PDB entry 8X35 | X-ray diffraction, 1.92 A resolution | chains A and B

# Chain A (and B)
Molecule: Neryl diphosphate synthase 1
Source organism: Solanum lycopersicum
Notes: EC 2.5.1.28; chain B of this document is another copy of the same molecule, construct and numbering; everything in this record applies to it too
Reference sequence: C1K5M2 (CPT1_SOLLC); residue numbers follow UniProt; this construct covers 1-303
Sequence (305 residues; each row starts with the number of its first residue; numbers below 1 keep their minus sign (Gly-1 is residue -1)):
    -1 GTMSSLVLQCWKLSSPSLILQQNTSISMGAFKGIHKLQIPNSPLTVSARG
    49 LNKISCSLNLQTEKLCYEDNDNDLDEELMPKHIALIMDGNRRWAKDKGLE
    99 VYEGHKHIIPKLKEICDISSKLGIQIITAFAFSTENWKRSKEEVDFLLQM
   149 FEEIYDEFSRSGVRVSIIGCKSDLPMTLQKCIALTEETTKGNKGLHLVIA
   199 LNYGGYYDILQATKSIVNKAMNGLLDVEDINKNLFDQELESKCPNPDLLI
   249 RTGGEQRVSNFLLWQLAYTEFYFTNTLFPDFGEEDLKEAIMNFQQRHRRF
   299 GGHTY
Not modelled in the structure: -1 to 52, 58-63, 65-75, 299-303 (chain B: -1 to 52, 60-61, 67-75, 302-303)
Disulfide bonds: Cys64-Cys241
Sequence notes: expression tag (-1 to 0)
Metal / ion sites: Mg2+: Asp86 (together with 3-methylbut-3-enyl trihydrogen diphosphate, dimethylallyl S-thiolodiphosphate)
Small-molecule neighbours:
  - dimethylallyl S-thiolodiphosphate (DST): Met85, Asp86, Gly87, Asn88, Arg89, Arg90, His103, Ile106, Ala129, Asn134, Arg137, Glu141, Leu145
  - 3-methylbut-3-enyl trihydrogen diphosphate (IPE): Ile84, Met85, Asp86, Phe128, Ala129, Phe130, Ser131, Asn134, Arg137, Arg249, Glu253, Arg255, Ser257

# How chain A and chain B interact
Cross-chain cystine bridges: Cys54(A)-Cys168(B), Cys168(A)-Cys54(B)
Pairs across the interface (111):
  Cys54(A) - Cys168(B)  disulfide
  Cys54(A) - Ser170(B)
  Cys54(A) - Asp171(B)
  Cys54(A) - Tyr205(B)  hydrophobic
  Ser55(A) - Cys168(B)
  Ser55(A) - Asp171(B)
  Leu56(A) - Thr132(B)
  Leu56(A) - Trp135(B)
  Leu56(A) - Cys168(B)  hydrophobic
  Leu56(A) - Asp171(B)  hydrogen bond (backbone-side chain)
  Leu56(A) - Asn200(B)
  Leu56(A) - Tyr205(B)  hydrophobic
  Asn57(A) - Trp135(B)
  Asn57(A) - Asp171(B)  hydrogen bond (backbone-side chain)
  Arg89(A) - His301(B)  hydrogen bond
  Arg90(A) - Arg297(B)
  Thr132(A) - Leu56(B)
  Glu133(A) - Tyr266(B)  hydrogen bond
  Glu133(A) - Phe298(B)
  Glu133(A) - Gly299(B)
  Asn134(A) - Gly299(B)  hydrogen bond (side chain-backbone)
  Trp135(A) - Leu56(B)
  Trp135(A) - Asn57(B)
  Lys136(A) - Leu63(B)
  Lys136(A) - Phe298(B)  hydrogen bond (side chain-backbone)
  Arg137(A) - Gly299(B)  hydrogen bond (side chain-backbone)
  Arg137(A) - His301(B)
  Glu141(A) - His301(B)
  Cys168(A) - Cys54(B)  disulfide
  Cys168(A) - Ser55(B)
  Cys168(A) - Leu56(B)  hydrophobic
  Ser170(A) - Cys54(B)  hydrogen bond (side chain-backbone)
  Asp171(A) - Ser55(B)  hydrogen bond
  Asp171(A) - Leu56(B)  hydrogen bond (side chain-backbone)
  Asp171(A) - Asn57(B)
  Asn200(A) - Leu56(B)
  Tyr204(A) - Leu63(B)  hydrophobic
  Tyr204(A) - Lys230(B)
  Tyr204(A) - Trp262(B)  hydrophobic
  Tyr204(A) - Ala265(B)
  Tyr205(A) - Leu56(B)  hydrophobic
  Ile207(A) - Trp262(B)  hydrophobic
  Leu208(A) - Ile228(B)  hydrophobic
  Leu208(A) - Asn229(B)
  Leu208(A) - Lys230(B)
  Thr211(A) - Thr211(B)
  Thr211(A) - Phe233(B)
  Lys212(A) - Val225(B)
  Lys212(A) - Ile228(B)
  Val215(A) - Val215(B)  hydrophobic
  Val215(A) - Ala218(B)  hydrophobic
  Val215(A) - Val225(B)  hydrophobic
  Val215(A) - Ile228(B)  hydrophobic
  Asn216(A) - Val225(B)
  Ala218(A) - Val215(B)  hydrophobic
  Ala218(A) - Met219(B)
  Met219(A) - Met219(B)
  Val225(A) - Lys212(B)
  Val225(A) - Val215(B)  hydrophobic
  Val225(A) - Asn216(B)
  Ile228(A) - Leu208(B)  hydrophobic
  Ile228(A) - Lys212(B)
  Ile228(A) - Val215(B)  hydrophobic
  Asn229(A) - Leu208(B)
  Lys230(A) - Tyr204(B)
  Lys230(A) - Leu208(B)
  Phe233(A) - Ile207(B)  hydrophobic
  Phe233(A) - Thr211(B)
  Glu253(A) - His295(B)
  Glu253(A) - Arg297(B)  salt bridge
  Gln254(A) - Glu268(B)
  Gln254(A) - Phe269(B)  hydrogen bond (backbone-backbone)
  Gln254(A) - Arg294(B)
  Arg255(A) - Thr267(B)
  Arg255(A) - Glu268(B)  salt bridge
  Arg255(A) - His295(B)  hydrogen bond (side chain-backbone)
  Arg255(A) - Arg296(B)
  Arg255(A) - Arg297(B)
  Val256(A) - Leu264(B)
  Val256(A) - Ala265(B)
  Val256(A) - Phe269(B)  hydrophobic
  Ser257(A) - Ala265(B)  hydrogen bond (backbone-backbone)
  Ser257(A) - Tyr266(B)
  Asn258(A) - Ala265(B)  hydrogen bond (backbone-backbone)
  Asn258(A) - Tyr266(B)
  Leu261(A) - Leu261(B)
  Leu261(A) - Ala265(B)  hydrophobic
  Trp262(A) - Tyr204(B)
  Trp262(A) - Ile207(B)  hydrophobic
  Ala265(A) - Tyr204(B)
  Ala265(A) - Val256(B)
  Ala265(A) - Ser257(B)  hydrogen bond (backbone-backbone)
  Ala265(A) - Asn258(B)  hydrogen bond (backbone-backbone)
  Ala265(A) - Leu261(B)  hydrophobic
  Tyr266(A) - Glu133(B)  hydrogen bond
  Tyr266(A) - Tyr204(B)  hydrophobic
  Tyr266(A) - Arg255(B)  hydrogen bond (backbone-side chain)
  Tyr266(A) - Asn258(B)
  Thr267(A) - Arg255(B)
  Glu268(A) - Glu253(B)
  Glu268(A) - Gln254(B)
  Glu268(A) - Arg255(B)  salt bridge
  Phe269(A) - Gln254(B)  hydrogen bond (backbone-backbone)
  Phe269(A) - Val256(B)  hydrophobic
  Phe269(A) - Phe269(B)  hydrophobic
  Phe271(A) - Phe269(B)  hydrophobic
  Phe271(A) - Phe271(B)  hydrophobic
  Arg294(A) - Gln254(B)  hydrogen bond (side chain-backbone)
  Arg297(A) - Arg90(B)
  Arg297(A) - Gly252(B)
  Phe298(A) - Glu253(B)
Interface residues without a listed pair, chain A (53 interface residues in all): Ser131, Ile214, Asn243, Leu264
Interface residues without a listed pair, chain B (59 interface residues in all): Ser53, Lys62, Tyr65, Ile214, Asn243, Gly251, Asn273, Gly300

# Overview
53 residues of chain A and 59 residues of chain B are in contact; the contacts include 2 disulfide bonds, 20
hydrogen bonds and 3 salt bridges. Polar pairs include Glu253(A)-Arg297(B), Arg255(A)-Glu268(B) and
Leu56(A)-Asp171(B). Bound to chain A: 3-methylbut-3-enyl trihydrogen diphosphate and dimethylallyl
S-thiolodiphosphate.
Both chains are Neryl diphosphate synthase 1 (Solanum lycopersicum). Entry 8X35 (Neryl diphosphate synthase
from Solanum lycopersicum complexed with DMSAPP, IPP, and magnesium ion (form A)) was determined by X-ray
diffraction (same publication as 8X36 and 8X37).
